PDB entry 8Q42 | X-ray diffraction, 1.97 A resolution | chains B and X of the 4 polymer chains in the assembly

Chain B:
Protein: DUF1887 family protein
From: Thermoanaerobacter brockii subsp. finnii Ako-1
UniProt: E8URK0 (E8URK0_THEBF); residues 1-437 here = UniProt positions 1-437
Sequence (439 residues; row label = number of the first residue in the row; numbers below 1 keep their minus sign (Ser-1 is residue -1)):
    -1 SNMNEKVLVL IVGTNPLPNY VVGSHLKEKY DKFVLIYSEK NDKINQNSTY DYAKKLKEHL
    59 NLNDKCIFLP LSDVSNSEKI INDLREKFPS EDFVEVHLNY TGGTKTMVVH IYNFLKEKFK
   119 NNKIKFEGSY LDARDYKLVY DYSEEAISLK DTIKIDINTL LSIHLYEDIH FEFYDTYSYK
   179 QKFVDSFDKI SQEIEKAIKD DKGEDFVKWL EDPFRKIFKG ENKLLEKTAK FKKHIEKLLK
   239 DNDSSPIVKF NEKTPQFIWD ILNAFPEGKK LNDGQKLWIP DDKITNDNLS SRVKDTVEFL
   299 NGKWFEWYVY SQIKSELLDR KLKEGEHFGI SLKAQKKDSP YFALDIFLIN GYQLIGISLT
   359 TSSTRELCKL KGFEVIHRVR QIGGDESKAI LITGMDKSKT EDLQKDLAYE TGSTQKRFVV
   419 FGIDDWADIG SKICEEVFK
Not modelled in the structure: -1 to 2, 279-282
Sequence notes: expression tag (-1 to 0); engineered mutation Ala341 (Glu in E8URK0)
Metal / ion sites: Mn2+: Asp343, Leu357
Reported in the primary citation:
  - binding site for the 6-nt DNA strand: Arg213, Lys301, Glu304, Thr358, Thr359, Ser360
  - mutagenesis - R213A, E304A, D343A, T358A, T359A: abolished catalytic activity
  - mutagenesis - S356A, S360A: decreased catalytic activity
  - catalytic residues: Glu372 (by similarity / conservation)
  - mutagenesis - T12A/N13A, Y128A: unchanged catalytic activity with Cyclic tetraadenosine monophosphate (cA4) (chain X)
  - mutagenesis - K369A: abolished catalytic activity (DNase activity)
  - mutagenesis - K217A, E296A, N299A: decreased catalytic activity on rC 15
  - specificity-determining residues: Glu364
  - mutagenesis - E364A, E364R: increased catalytic activity on rU 15
  - mutagenesis - E364A: unchanged catalytic activity on rA 15

Chain X:
Molecule: Cyclic tetraadenosine monophosphate (cA4)
Sequence (4 nucleotides; each row starts with the number of its first residue):
     1 AAAA

Chain B / chain X interface:
Residue-residue contacts (30):
  Val10(B) with A2(X), base contact
  Gly11(B) with A2(X), base contact; A3(X), phosphate contact
  Thr12(B) with A2(X), hydrogen bond to the sugar; A3(X), phosphate contact
  Asn13(B) with A3(X), hydrogen bond to the phosphate
  Leu15(B) with A3(X), base contact
  Pro16(B) with A3(X), sugar contact
  Ser36(B) with A2(X), hydrogen bond to the base
  Gln44(B) with A2(X), base contact
  Asn45(B) with A2(X), hydrogen bond to the base
  Thr47(B) with A2(X), base contact
  Val72(B) with A2(X), base contact
  Thr99(B) with A3(X), sugar contact
  Gly100(B) with A3(X), phosphate contact
  Gly101(B) with A2(X), phosphate contact; A3(X), hydrogen bond to the phosphate
  Thr102(B) with A2(X), hydrogen bond to the sugar
  Lys103(B) with A1(X), hydrogen bond to the phosphate; A2(X), salt bridge to the phosphate; A4(X), phosphate contact
  Tyr128(B) with A3(X), phosphate contact; A4(X), hydrogen bond to the phosphate
  Leu129(B) with A3(X), base contact
  Ala131(B) with A3(X), base contact
  Arg132(B) with A4(X), hydrogen bond to the base
  Tyr350(B) with A3(X), base contact
  Glu384(B) with A3(X), base contact
  Thr409(B) with A4(X), base contact
  Gly410(B) with A4(X), hydrogen bond to the base
Also at the interface, not in a pair above, chain B (27 interface residues in all): Met105, Asp130, Asp383

Summary:
Chain B and chain X form an interface of 27 and 4 residues respectively; the contacts include 10 hydrogen
bonds and 1 salt bridge. Polar contacts include Ser36(B)-A2(X), Asn45(B)-A2(X) and Arg132(B)-A4(X). The paper
reports the catalytic residue Glu372(B); R213A, E304A and D343A of chain B, among others, abolish catalytic
activity; 15 substitutions were tested in all.
Here chain B is DUF1887 family protein (Thermoanaerobacter brockii subsp. finnii Ako-1) and chain X is Cyclic
tetraadenosine monophosphate (cA4). Entry 8Q42 (Crystal structure of cA4-bound Can2 (E341A) in complex with
oligo-A DNA) was determined by X-ray diffraction (same publication as 8Q3Z, 8Q40, 8Q43 and 8Q44).
